7EW3 - chains A and B of the 5 polymer chains in the assembly; structure by electron microscopy, 3.10 A resolution.

== Chain A ==
Molecule: Guanine nucleotide-binding protein G(i) subunit alpha-1
Source organism: Homo sapiens
UniProtKB: P63096 (GNAI1_HUMAN); residue numbers follow UniProt; this construct covers 1-354
Amino-acid sequence (354 residues; row label = number of the first residue in the row):
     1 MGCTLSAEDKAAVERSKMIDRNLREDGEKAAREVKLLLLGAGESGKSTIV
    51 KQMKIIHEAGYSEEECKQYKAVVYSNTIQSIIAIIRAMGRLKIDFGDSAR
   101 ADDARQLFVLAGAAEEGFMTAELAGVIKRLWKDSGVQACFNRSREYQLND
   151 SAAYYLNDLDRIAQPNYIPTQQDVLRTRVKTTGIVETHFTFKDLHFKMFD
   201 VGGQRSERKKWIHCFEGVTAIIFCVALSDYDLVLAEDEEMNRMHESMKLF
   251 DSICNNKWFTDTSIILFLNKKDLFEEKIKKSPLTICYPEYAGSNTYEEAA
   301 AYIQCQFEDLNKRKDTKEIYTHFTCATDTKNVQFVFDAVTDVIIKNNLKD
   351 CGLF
Disordered / not traced: 1, 56-182
Curated features (UniProtKB/Swiss-Prot):
  - region: Lys35 to Thr48 (G1 motif), Asp173 to Thr181 (G2 motif), Phe196 to Arg205 (G3 motif), Ile265 to Asp272 (G4 motif), Thr324 to Thr329 (G5 motif)
  - binding site (GTP): Glu43 to Thr48, Ser151, Leu175 to Thr181, Asp200 to Gln204, Asn269 to Asp272, Ala326
  - binding site (Mg(2+)): Ser47, Thr181
  - modified residue: Arg178 (ADP-ribosylarginine), Gln204 (Deamidated glutamine), Cys351 (ADP-ribosylcysteine)
  - lipidation: Gly2 (N-myristoyl glycine), Cys3 (S-palmitoyl cysteine)
  - natural variant: Gly40 (G40C: In NEDHISB; G40R: In NEDHISB), Gly45 (G45D: In NEDHISB), Thr48 (T48I: In NEDHISB; T48K: In NEDHISB), Gln52 (Q52P: In NEDHISB), Ser75 (deletion: In NEDHISB; uncertain significance), Gln172 (deletion: In NEDHISB), Asp173 (D173V: In NEDHISB), Glu186 to Phe189 (deletion: In NEDHISB; uncertain significance), Cys224 (C224Y: In NEDHISB), Lys270 (K270N: In NEDHISB; K270R: In NEDHISB), Asp272 (D272G: In NEDHISB), Ala326 (A326P: In NEDHISB), 1 further natural variant entry in UniProt
  - mutagenesis: Gly42 (G42R: Abolishes switch to an activated conformation and dissociation from beta and gamma subunits upon GTP binding. Abolishes interaction with RGS family members), Glu116 (E116L: Enhances interaction (inactive GDP-bound) with RGS14), Gln147 (Q147L: Enhances interaction (inactive GDP-bound) with RGS14), Glu245 (E245L: Enhances interaction (inactive GDP-bound) with RGS14)

== Chain B ==
Molecule: Guanine nucleotide-binding protein G(I)/G(S)/G(T) subunit beta-1
Source organism: Homo sapiens
UniProtKB: P62873 (GBB1_HUMAN); numbering as in UniProt (aligned over 2-340)
Amino-acid sequence (356 residues; row label = number of the first residue in the row; numbers below 1 keep their minus sign (Met-15 is residue -15)):
   -15 MHHHHLEVLFQGPGSSGSELDQLRQEAEQLKNQIRDARKACADATLSQIT
    35 NNIDPVGRIQMRTRRTLRGHLAKIYAMHWGTDSRLLVSASQDGKLIIWDS
    85 YTTNKVHAIPLRSSWVMTCAYAPSGNYVACGGLDNICSIYNLKTREGNVR
   135 VSRELAGHTGYLSCCRFLDDNQIVTSSGDTTCALWDIETGQQTTTFTGHT
   185 GDVMSLSLAPDTRLFVSGACDASAKLWDVREGMCRQTFTGHESDINAICF
   235 FPNGNAFATGSDDATCRLFDLRADQELMTYSHDNIICGITSVSFSKSGRL
   285 LLAGYDDFNCNVWDALKADRAGVLAGHDNRVSCLGVTDDGMAVATGSWDS
   335 FLKIWN
Disordered / not traced: -15 to 0
Differences from the reference sequence: initiating methionine (-15); expression tag (-14 to 1)
Curated features (UniProtKB/Swiss-Prot):
  - modified residue: Ser2 (N-acetylserine), His266 (Phosphohistidine)
  - natural variant: Leu30 (L30F: In MRD42; uncertain significance), Arg52 (R52G: In MRD42), Gly64 (G64V: In MRD42), Asp76 (D76E: In MRD42; D76G: In MRD42), Gly77 (G77S: In MRD42), Lys78 (K78R: In MRD42), Ile80 (I80N: In MRD42; I80T: In MRD42), His91 (H91R: In MRD42; uncertain significance), Ala92 (A92T: In MRD42), Pro94 (P94S: In MRD42), Leu95 (L95P: In MRD42), Arg96 (R96L: In MRD42), 5 further natural variant entries in UniProt

== Interface between chain A and chain B ==
Residue-residue contacts - 37 pairs, chain A then chain B:
  Arg15(A) with Val90(B), hydrogen bond (side chain-backbone); His91(B)
  Ser16(A) with Asn88(B); Lys89(B)
  Ile19(A) with Lys89(B); Ala92(B), hydrophobic
  Asp20(A) with Lys89(B), salt bridge
  Leu23(A) with Gly53(B); Lys78(B); Ile80(B), hydrophobic
  Gly27(A) with Leu55(B)
  Gly183(A) with Asn119(B)
  Ile184(A) with Trp99(B); Leu117(B)
  Glu186(A) with Trp99(B), hydrogen bond
  Phe199(A) with Trp99(B), hydrophobic
  Gln204(A) with Leu117(B); Thr143(B); Gly144(B); Tyr145(B), hydrogen bond (side chain-backbone)
  Ser206(A) with Tyr145(B)
  Glu207(A) with Asp186(B), hydrogen bond (backbone-side chain)
  Lys209(A) with Asp228(B), salt bridge
  Lys210(A) with Tyr145(B); Met188(B); Cys204(B); Asp228(B), salt bridge; Asn230(B), hydrogen bond; Asp246(B), salt bridge
  Trp211(A) with Tyr145(B)
  His213(A) with Lys57(B); Tyr59(B), hydrogen bond
  Cys214(A) with Tyr59(B); Trp99(B)
  Phe215(A) with Trp99(B), hydrophobic
  Glu216(A) with Lys57(B), salt bridge
  Trp258(A) with Arg314(B)
Interface residues without a listed pair, chain A (23 interface residues in all): Val13, Arg205
Interface residues without a listed pair, chain B (29 interface residues in all): Gln75, Ser97, Met101, Gly162, Trp332

== Overview ==
Chain A and chain B form an interface of 23 and 29 residues respectively; the contacts include 6 hydrogen
bonds and 5 salt bridges. Polar pairs include Asp20(A)-Lys89(B), Lys209(A)-Asp228(B) and Lys210(A)-Asp228(B).
Chain A is Guanine nucleotide-binding protein G(i) subunit alpha-1 and chain B is Guanine nucleotide-binding
protein G(I)/G(S)/G(T) subunit beta-1, both from Homo sapiens; the structure, Cryo-EM structure of S1P-bound
Sphingosine 1-phosphate receptor 3 in complex with Gi protein, was determined by electron microscopy together
with 7EW2 and 7EW4 from the same study.
